PDB entry 7VP4 | X-ray diffraction, 3.04 A resolution | chains A and C of the 4 polymer chains in the assembly

== Chain A ==
Name: Transcription factor TCP10
From: Arabidopsis thaliana
Reference sequence: O82277 (TCP10_ARATH); residues 1-87 here = UniProt positions 1-87
Chain sequence (107 residues; numbered -19 to 87; the number before each row is that of its first residue; numbers below 1 keep their minus sign (Met-19 is residue -19)):
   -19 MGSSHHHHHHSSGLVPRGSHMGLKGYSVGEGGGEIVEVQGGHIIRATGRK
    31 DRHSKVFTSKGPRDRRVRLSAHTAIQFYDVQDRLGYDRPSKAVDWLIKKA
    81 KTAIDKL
Not modelled in the structure: -19 to 13, 19
Sequence notes: initiating methionine (-19); expression tag (-18 to 0)
What the authors report for this chain:
  - conformationally variable residues (order/disorder transition): Arg32

== Chain C ==
Molecule: 14-nt DNA strand
Sequence (14 nucleotides; row label = number of the first residue in the row):
     1 ATGTGGTCCCCAGT

== Chain A / chain C interface ==
Residue-residue contacts (9):
  Lys30(A) with DC10(C), base contact
  Asp31(A) with DC10(C), hydrogen bond to the base
  His33(A) with DC10(C), base contact
  Asp44(A) with DT7(C), phosphate contact
  Arg48(A) with DG5(C), phosphate contact; DG6(C), hydrogen bond to the base; DT7(C), base contact
  Ser50(A) with DG5(C), phosphate contact
  Arg68(A) with DT14(C), sugar contact
Interface residues without a listed pair, chain A (10 interface residues in all): Lys35, Arg46, Ala51
Interface residues without a listed pair, chain C (9 interface residues in all): DT4, DC8, DC9, DC11

== Overview ==
Chain A and chain C form an interface of 10 and 9 residues respectively; the contacts include 2 hydrogen
bonds. Polar contacts include Asp31(A)-DC10(C) and Arg48(A)-DG6(C). The paper reports conformational
variability at Arg32(A).
Chain A is Transcription factor TCP10 (Arabidopsis thaliana) and chain C is a 14-nt DNA strand; the structure,
Structure of a transcription factor and DNA complex, was determined by X-ray diffraction together with 7VP1,
7VP2, 7VP5 and 7VP7 from the same study.
